PDB entry 6K3J | solution NMR | chains A and B

Chain A:
Molecule: DNA dC->dU-editing enzyme APOBEC-3G
Source organism: Homo sapiens
Notes: EC 3.5.4.-
Reference sequence: Q9HC16 (ABC3G_HUMAN); numbering as in UniProt (aligned over 197-384)
Chain sequence (188 residues; row label = number of the first residue in the row):
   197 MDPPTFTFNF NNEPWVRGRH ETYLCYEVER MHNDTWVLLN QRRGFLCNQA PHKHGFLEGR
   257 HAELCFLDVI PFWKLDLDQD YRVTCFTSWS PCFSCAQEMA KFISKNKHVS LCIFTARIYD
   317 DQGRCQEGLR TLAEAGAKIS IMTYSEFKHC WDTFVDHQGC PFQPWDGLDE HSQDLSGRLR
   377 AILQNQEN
Bound ions: Zn2+: His-257, Cys-288, Cys-291
Curated features (UniProtKB/Swiss-Prot):
  - region (Interaction with DNA): Arg-213 to Arg-215, Arg-313 to Arg-320
  - active site: Glu-259 (Proton donor)
  - binding site (Zn(2+)): His-257, Cys-288, Cys-291
  - site: Asn-244 (Interaction with DNA)
  - modified residue: Thr-218 (Phosphothreonine)
  - cross-link ((Microbial infection) Glycyl lysine isopeptide (Lys-Gly)): Lys-249 (interchain with G-Cter in ubiquitin), Lys-270 (interchain with G-Cter in ubiquitin), Lys-297 (interchain with G-Cter in ubiquitin), Lys-301 (interchain with G-Cter in ubiquitin), Lys-303 (interchain with G-Cter in ubiquitin), Lys-334 (interchain with G-Cter in ubiquitin)
  - mutagenesis: Pro-210 (P210A/G: Nearly abolished catalytic efficiency of cytidine deaminase activity), Arg-213 (R213A: Slightly reduces enzyme activity; R213E: Reduces enzyme activity), Arg-215 (R215A/E: Abolishes enzyme activity), Glu-217 (E217K: Modifies the spectrum of action against mobile genetic elements; when associated with K-247), Thr-218 (T218A: Loss of phosphorylation. No effect on cytidine deaminase activity or HIV-1 restriction activity ...), Cys-221 (C221S: Does not decrease cytidine deaminase activity), Asn-244 (N244A: Abolishes enzyme activity), Gln-245 (Q245A: Nearly abolished cytidine deaminase activity), Pro-247 (P247K: Modifies the spectrum of action against mobile genetic elements; when associated with K-217), His-248 (H248A: Improved catalytic efficiency of cytidine deaminase activity), His-250 (H250A: Improved catalytic efficiency of cytidine deaminase activity), Arg-256 (R256A: Strongly reduced cytidine deaminase activity), 17 further mutagenesis entries in UniProt

Chain B:
Molecule: 10-nt DNA strand
Sequence (10 nucleotides; each row starts with the number of its first residue):
   385 ATTCUXAATT
Modified residues: 5IU (5-iodo-2'-deoxyuridine-5'-monophosphate) at position 390

How chain A and chain B interact:
Contacting residue pairs (37; chain A residue first):
  Phe-206(A) with DT386(B), base contact
  Asn-208(A) with DT386(B), base contact; DT387(B), base contact
  Glu-209(A) with DT386(B), base contact
  Val-212(A) with DT386(B), base contact; DT387(B), sugar contact
  Gly-214(A) with DC388(B), sugar contact
  Arg-215(A) with DU389(B), phosphate contact
  His-216(A) with DT387(B), base contact; DC388(B), sugar contact; DU389(B), sugar contact
  Glu-217(A) with DU389(B), sugar contact; 5IU_390(B), phosphate contact
  Thr-218(A) with DC388(B), base contact
  Asn-244(A) with DU389(B), phosphate contact; 5IU_390(B), sugar contact
  Gln-245(A) with 5IU_390(B), phosphate contact; DA391(B), phosphate contact
  Ala-246(A) with 5IU_390(B), phosphate contact; DA391(B), phosphate contact
  His-248(A) with DA392(B), phosphate contact
  Leu-253(A) with 5IU_390(B), base contact; DA391(B), sugar contact
  Arg-256(A) with DU389(B), base contact; 5IU_390(B), base contact
  His-257(A) with DU389(B), base contact
  Ser-284(A) with DT387(B), base contact
  Trp-285(A) with DT387(B), phosphate contact; DC388(B), base contact
  Arg-313(A) with DT386(B), base contact; DT387(B), base contact
  Tyr-315(A) with DT386(B), phosphate contact; DT387(B), phosphate contact
  Glu-366(A) with DA385(B), base contact
  His-367(A) with DT386(B), base contact
  Asp-370(A) with DA385(B), sugar contact; DT386(B), phosphate contact
Interface residues without a listed pair, chain A (28 interface residues in all): Asn-205, Gly-251, Gly-255, Ala-258, Ile-314

In short:
Chain A and chain B form an interface of 28 and 8 residues respectively. His-257(A), Cys-288(A) and Cys-291(A)
form the Zn2+ site. From UniProt: active-site residue Glu-259(A), 3 Zn2+-binding residues and 35 mutagenesis
sites on chain A.
Here chain A is DNA dC->dU-editing enzyme APOBEC-3G (Homo sapiens) and chain B is a 10-nt DNA strand. Entry
6K3J (Solution structure of APOBEC3G-CD2 with ssDNA, Product A) was determined by solution NMR, deposited
together with 6K3K.
